Entry 6N51 (electron microscopy, 4.00 A resolution); this record covers chains B and D of the 4 polymer chains in the assembly.

== Chain B ==
Name: Metabotropic glutamate receptor 5
From: Homo sapiens
UniProt: P41594 (GRM5_HUMAN), isoform P41594-3; numbering as in UniProt (aligned over 23-826)
Sequence (804 residues; each row starts with the number of its first residue):
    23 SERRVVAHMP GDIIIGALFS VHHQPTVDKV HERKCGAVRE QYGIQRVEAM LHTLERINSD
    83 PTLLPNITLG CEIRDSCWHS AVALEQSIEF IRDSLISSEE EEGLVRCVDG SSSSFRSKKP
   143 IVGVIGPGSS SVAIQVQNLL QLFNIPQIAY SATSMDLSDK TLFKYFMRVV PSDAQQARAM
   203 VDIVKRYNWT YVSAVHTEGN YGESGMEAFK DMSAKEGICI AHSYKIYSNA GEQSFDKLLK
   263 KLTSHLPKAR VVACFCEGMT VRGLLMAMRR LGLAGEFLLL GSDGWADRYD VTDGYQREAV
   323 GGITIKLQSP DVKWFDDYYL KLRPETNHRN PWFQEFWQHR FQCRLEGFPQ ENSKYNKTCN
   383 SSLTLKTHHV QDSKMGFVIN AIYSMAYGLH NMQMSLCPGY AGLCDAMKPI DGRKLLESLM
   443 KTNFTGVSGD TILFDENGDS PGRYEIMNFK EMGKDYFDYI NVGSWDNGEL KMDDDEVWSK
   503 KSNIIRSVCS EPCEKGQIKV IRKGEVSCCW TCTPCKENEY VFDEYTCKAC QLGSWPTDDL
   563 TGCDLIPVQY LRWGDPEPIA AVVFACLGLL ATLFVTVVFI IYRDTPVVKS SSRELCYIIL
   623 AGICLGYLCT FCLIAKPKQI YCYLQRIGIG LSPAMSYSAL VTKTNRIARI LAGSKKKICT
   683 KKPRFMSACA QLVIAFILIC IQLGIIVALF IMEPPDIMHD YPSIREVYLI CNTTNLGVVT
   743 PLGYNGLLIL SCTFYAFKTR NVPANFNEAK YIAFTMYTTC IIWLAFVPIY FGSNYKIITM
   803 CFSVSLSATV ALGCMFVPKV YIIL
Disordered / not traced: 127-137
Curated features (UniProtKB/Swiss-Prot):
  - binding site (L-glutamate): Tyr-64, Ser-152, Ser-173 to Thr-175, Tyr-223, Asp-305, Lys-396
  - glycosylation (N-linked (GlcNAc...) asparagine): Asn-88, Asn-210, Asn-378, Asn-382, Asn-445, Asn-734
  - mutagenesis: Ser-613 (S613A/K: Increased constitutive signaling activity), Ser-614 (S614D: Decreased constitutive signaling activity), Lys-665 (K665A: Increased constitutive signaling activity), Glu-770 (E770A: Increased constitutive signaling activity)
Disulfides: Cys-57/Cys-99, Cys-241/Cys-530, Cys-365/Cys-381, Cys-419/Cys-426, Cys-511/Cys-531, Cys-515/Cys-534, Cys-537/Cys-549, Cys-552/Cys-565, Cys-644/Cys-733
Covalently attached groups: N-acetylglucosamine (NAG) linked to Asn-210, Asn-445
Small-molecule neighbours: quisqualate (QUS; (S)-2-amino-3-(3,5-dioxo-[1,2,4]oxadiazolidin-2-yl)-propionic acid): Tyr-64, Trp-100, Gly-150, Ser-151, Ser-152, Ser-173, Thr-175, Tyr-223, Glu-279, Gly-280, Asp-305, Gly-306, Arg-310, Lys-396
From the paper describing this entry:
  - mutagenesis - C129A/I791C: increased signaling
  - mutagenesis - C129A/I791C: decreased signaling in response to MPEP
  - mutagenesis - I726DEL/R727DEL: decreased signaling in response to L-glutamate
  - mutagenesis - I726DEL/R727DEL: decreased signaling in response to (S)-3,5-DHPG
  - mutagenesis - C129A/I791C, C129A, I726DEL/R727DEL, I791C: unchanged expression

== Chain D ==
Name: Nanobody 43
From: Lama glama
Notes: antibody fragment or engineered binder
Sequence (123 residues; numbered 3 to 125; the number before each row is that of its first residue):
     3 QVQLVESGGG LVQAGGSLRL SCAASGRTFT SYAMGWFRQA PGKERESVAA ISSSGGSTHY
    63 ADSVKGRFTI SRDNSKNTVY LQMNSLKPED TAVYYCAAAM YGSRWPDWEY DYWGQGTQVT
   123 VSS
Disulfides: Cys-24/Cys-98

== How chain B and chain D interact ==
Contacting residue pairs (27):
  Arg-25(B) / Arg-29(D)
  Arg-25(B) / Thr-30(D)
  Arg-26(B) / Thr-30(D)
  Val-27(B) / Ser-33(D)
  Pro-346(B) / Gly-104(D)
  Glu-347(B) / Ser-105(D)
  His-350(B) / Tyr-103(D)
  His-350(B) / Glu-111(D)  salt bridge
  Arg-351(B) / Tyr-103(D)
  Asn-352(B) / Tyr-103(D)  hydrogen bond (backbone-side chain)
  Pro-353(B) / Tyr-103(D)
  Glu-368(B) / His-61(D)  hydrogen bond (backbone-side chain)
  Glu-368(B) / Arg-106(D)  salt bridge
  Gly-369(B) / Ser-105(D)
  Gly-369(B) / Arg-106(D)
  Gly-369(B) / Trp-107(D)  hydrogen bond (backbone-backbone)
  Gly-369(B) / Trp-110(D)  hydrogen bond (backbone-side chain)
  Phe-370(B) / Ser-105(D)
  Pro-371(B) / Ala-35(D)  hydrophobic
  Pro-371(B) / Ser-54(D)
  Pro-371(B) / Ser-55(D)  hydrogen bond (backbone-backbone)
  Pro-371(B) / Gly-104(D)
  Gln-372(B) / Ser-55(D)  hydrogen bond
  Glu-373(B) / Ser-54(D)
  Glu-373(B) / Ser-59(D)
  Asn-374(B) / Ser-56(D)
  Ser-375(B) / Ser-59(D)
Interface residues without a listed pair, chain B (20 interface residues in all): Asn-349, Gln-356, Ser-383
Interface residues without a listed pair, chain D (18 interface residues in all): Gly-57, Gly-58

== Summary ==
20 residues of chain B and 18 residues of chain D are in contact, with 6 hydrogen bonds and 2 salt bridges.
Polar pairs include His-350(B)/Glu-111(D), Glu-368(B)/Arg-106(D) and Asn-352(B)/Tyr-103(D). From the paper:
C129A/I791C of chain B increase signaling; C129A/I791C of chain B reduce signaling in response to MPEP; 4
substitutions were tested in all.
Chain B is Metabotropic glutamate receptor 5 (Homo sapiens) and chain D is Nanobody 43 (Lama glama); the
structure, Metabotropic Glutamate Receptor 5 bound to L-quisqualate and Nb43, was determined by electron
microscopy (same publication as 6N4X, 6N4Y, 6N50 and 6N52).
